8ZFC - chains A and B of the 5 polymer chains in the assembly; structure by electron microscopy, 2.68 A resolution.

== Chain A ==
Protein: Guanine nucleotide-binding protein G(s) subunit alpha isoforms short
Organism: Homo sapiens
Sequence (361 residues; row label = number of the first residue in the row; note: 33 numbers in that range are skipped by the numbering (no residue carries them; nothing is unmodelled there)):
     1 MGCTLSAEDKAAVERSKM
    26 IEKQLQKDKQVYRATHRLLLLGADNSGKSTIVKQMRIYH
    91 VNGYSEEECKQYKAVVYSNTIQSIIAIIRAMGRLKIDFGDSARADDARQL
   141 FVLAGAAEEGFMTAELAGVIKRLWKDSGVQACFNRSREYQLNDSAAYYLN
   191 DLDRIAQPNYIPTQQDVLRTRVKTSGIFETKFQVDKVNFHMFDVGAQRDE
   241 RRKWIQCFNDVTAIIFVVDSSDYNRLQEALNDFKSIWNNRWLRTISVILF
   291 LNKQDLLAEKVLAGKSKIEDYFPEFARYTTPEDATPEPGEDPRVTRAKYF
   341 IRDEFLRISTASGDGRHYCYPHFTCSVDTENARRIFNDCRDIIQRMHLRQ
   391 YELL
Not modelled in the structure: 1-3, 91-211

== Chain B ==
Protein: Guanine nucleotide-binding protein G(I)/G(S)/G(T) subunit beta-1
Organism: Homo sapiens
UniProt: P62873 (GBB1_HUMAN); numbering as in UniProt (aligned over 2-340)
Sequence (377 residues; numbered -10 to 366; the number before each row is that of its first residue; numbers below 1 keep their minus sign (Met-10 is residue -10)):
   -10 MHHHHHHGSLLQSELDQLRQEAEQLKNQIRDARKACADATLSQITNNIDP
    40 VGRIQMRTRRTLRGHLAKIYAMHWGTDSRLLVSASQDGKLIIWDSYTTNK
    90 VHAIPLRSSWVMTCAYAPSGNYVACGGLDNICSIYNLKTREGNVRVSREL
   140 AGHTGYLSCCRFLDDNQIVTSSGDTTCALWDIETGQQTTTFTGHTGDVMS
   190 LSLAPDTRLFVSGACDASAKLWDVREGMCRQTFTGHESDINAICFFPNGN
   240 AFATGSDDATCRLFDLRADQELMTYSHDNIICGITSVSFSKSGRLLLAGY
   290 DDFNCNVWDALKADRAGVLAGHDNRVSCLGVTDDGMAVATGSWDSFLKIW
   340 NGSSGGGGSGGGGSSGVSGWRLFKKIS
Not modelled in the structure: -10 to 2, 341-366
Construct notes: initiating methionine (-10); expression tag (-9 to 1, 341-366)
Swiss-Prot annotation at these positions:
  - modified residue: Ser2 (N-acetylserine), His266 (Phosphohistidine)
  - natural variant: Leu30 (L30F: In MRD42; uncertain significance), Arg52 (R52G: In MRD42), Gly64 (G64V: In MRD42), Asp76 (D76E: In MRD42; D76G: In MRD42), Gly77 (G77S: In MRD42), Lys78 (K78R: In MRD42), Ile80 (I80N: In MRD42; I80T: In MRD42), His91 (H91R: In MRD42; uncertain significance), Ala92 (A92T: In MRD42), Pro94 (P94S: In MRD42), Leu95 (L95P: In MRD42), Arg96 (R96L: In MRD42), 5 further natural variant entries in UniProt

== Interface between chain A and chain B ==
Residue-residue contacts (54):
  Val13(A) - Asn88(B)
  Arg15(A) - Val90(B)  hydrogen bond (side chain-backbone)
  Arg15(A) - His91(B)
  Ser16(A) - Asn88(B)
  Ser16(A) - Lys89(B)  hydrogen bond (side chain-backbone)
  Ile26(A) - Lys89(B)
  Ile26(A) - Val90(B)
  Ile26(A) - Ala92(B)  hydrophobic
  Glu27(A) - Lys89(B)  salt bridge
  Leu30(A) - Gly53(B)
  Leu30(A) - Ile80(B)  hydrophobic
  Asp33(A) - Leu55(B)
  Asp33(A) - Lys78(B)  salt bridge
  Lys34(A) - Leu55(B)
  Tyr37(A) - Ala56(B)
  Thr214(A) - Asn119(B)  hydrogen bond (backbone-side chain)
  Thr214(A) - His142(B)  hydrogen bond (side chain-backbone)
  Gly216(A) - Leu117(B)
  Gly216(A) - Asp118(B)
  Gly216(A) - Asn119(B)
  Ile217(A) - Trp99(B)
  Ile217(A) - Leu117(B)
  Phe232(A) - Trp99(B)
  Ala236(A) - Asn119(B)
  Ala236(A) - Thr143(B)
  Gln237(A) - Leu117(B)
  Gln237(A) - Asn119(B)
  Gln237(A) - Gly144(B)
  Gln237(A) - Tyr145(B)
  Arg238(A) - Gly162(B)  hydrogen bond (side chain-backbone)
  Arg238(A) - Asp163(B)
  Arg238(A) - Asp186(B)  salt bridge
  Arg242(A) - Cys204(B)
  Arg242(A) - Asp228(B)  salt bridge
  Lys243(A) - Tyr145(B)
  Lys243(A) - Met188(B)
  Lys243(A) - Cys204(B)
  Lys243(A) - Asp228(B)  salt bridge
  Lys243(A) - Asn230(B)  hydrogen bond
  Lys243(A) - Asp246(B)  salt bridge
  Trp244(A) - Leu117(B)  hydrophobic
  Trp244(A) - Tyr145(B)
  Gln246(A) - Tyr59(B)
  Gln246(A) - Arg314(B)
  Cys247(A) - Tyr59(B)
  Cys247(A) - Gln75(B)
  Cys247(A) - Trp99(B)
  Cys247(A) - Met101(B)  hydrophobic
  Phe248(A) - Trp99(B)  hydrophobic
  Phe248(A) - Leu117(B)  hydrophobic
  Asn249(A) - Lys57(B)
  Asn249(A) - Trp332(B)
  Trp281(A) - Arg314(B)
  Trp281(A) - Trp332(B)  hydrophobic
Also at the interface, not in a pair above, chain A (29 interface residues in all): Ala12, Ser215, Glu240, Asp250, Val251
Also at the interface, not in a pair above, chain B (38 interface residues in all): Asp76, Ser98, Gly141, Thr164, Thr184, Asp290

== Overview ==
29 residues of chain A and 38 residues of chain B are in contact, with 6 hydrogen bonds and 6 salt bridges.
Polar pairs include Glu27(A)-Lys89(B), Asp33(A)-Lys78(B) and Arg238(A)-Asp186(B).
Chain A is Guanine nucleotide-binding protein G(s) subunit alpha isoforms short and chain B is Guanine
nucleotide-binding protein G(I)/G(S)/G(T) subunit beta-1, both from Homo sapiens; the structure, Cryo-EM
structure of the mmGPR4-Gs complex in pH7.6, was determined by electron microscopy (same publication as 8ZD1,
8ZF6, 8ZF9, 8ZFA and 9JVG).
